PDB entry 2WW9 | electron microscopy, 8.60 A resolution (very low resolution: no residue pairs are listed; an interface is given only as per-side residue counts) | chains A and B of the 15 polymer chains in the assembly

Chain A:
Name: Sec sixty-one protein homolog
Source organism: Saccharomyces cerevisiae
UniProt: P38353 (SSH1_YEAST); residues 1-490 here = UniProt positions 1-490
Chain sequence (490 residues; row label = number of the first residue in the row):
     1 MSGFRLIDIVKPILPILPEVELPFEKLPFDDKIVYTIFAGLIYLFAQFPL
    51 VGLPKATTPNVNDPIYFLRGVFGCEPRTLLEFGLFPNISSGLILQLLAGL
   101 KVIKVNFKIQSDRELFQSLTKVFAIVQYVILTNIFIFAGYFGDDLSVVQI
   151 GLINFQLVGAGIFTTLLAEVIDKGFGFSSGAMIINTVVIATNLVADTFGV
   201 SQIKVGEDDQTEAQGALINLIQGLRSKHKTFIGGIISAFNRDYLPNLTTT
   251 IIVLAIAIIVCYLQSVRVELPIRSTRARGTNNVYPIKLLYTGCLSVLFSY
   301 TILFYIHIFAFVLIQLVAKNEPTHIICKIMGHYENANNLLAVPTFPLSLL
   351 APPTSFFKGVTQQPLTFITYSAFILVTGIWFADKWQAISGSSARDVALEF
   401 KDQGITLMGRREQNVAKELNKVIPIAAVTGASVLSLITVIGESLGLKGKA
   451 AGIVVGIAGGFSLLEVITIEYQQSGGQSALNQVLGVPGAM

Chain B:
Name: Protein transport protein SSS1
Source organism: Saccharomyces cerevisiae
UniProt: P35179 (SC61G_YEAST); numbering as in UniProt (aligned over 1-80)
Chain sequence (80 residues; numbered 1 to 80; the number before each row is that of its first residue):
     1 MARASEKGEEKKQSNNQVEKLVEAPVEFVREGTQFLAKCKKPDLKEYTKI
    51 VKAVGIGFIAVGIIGYAIKLIHIPIRYVIV
Not modelled in the structure: 1-20

Interface between chain A and chain B:
At this resolution (9 A) residue pairs are not listed: 35 residues of chain A and 29 of chain B lie at the interface.

Summary:
Chain A and chain B form an interface of 35 and 29 residues respectively.
Here chain A is Sec sixty-one protein homolog and chain B is Protein transport protein SSS1, both from
Saccharomyces cerevisiae. Entry 2WW9 (Cryo-EM structure of the active yeast Ssh1 complex bound to the yeast
80S ribosome) was determined by electron microscopy together with 2WWA and 2WWB from the same study.
